PDB entry 7VKO | X-ray diffraction, 2.90 A resolution | chain A

[Chain A]
Name: Tyrosine-protein kinase receptor
Source organism: Homo sapiens
Notes: EC 2.7.10.1
UniProtKB: J3KP20 (J3KP20_HUMAN); residues 502-796 here correspond to UniProt positions 499-793 (UniProt number = residue number - 3)
Sequence (326 residues; each row starts with the number of its first residue):
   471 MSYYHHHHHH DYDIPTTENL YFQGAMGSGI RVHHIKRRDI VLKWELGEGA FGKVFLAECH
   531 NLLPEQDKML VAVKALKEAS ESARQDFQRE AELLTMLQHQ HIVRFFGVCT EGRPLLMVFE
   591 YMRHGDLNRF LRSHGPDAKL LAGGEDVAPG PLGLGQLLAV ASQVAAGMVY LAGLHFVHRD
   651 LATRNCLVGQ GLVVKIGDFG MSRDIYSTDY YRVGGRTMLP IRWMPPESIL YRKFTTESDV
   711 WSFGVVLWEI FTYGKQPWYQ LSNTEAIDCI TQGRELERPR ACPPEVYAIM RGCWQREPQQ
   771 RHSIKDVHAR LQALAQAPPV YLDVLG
Not modelled in the structure: 471-496, 794-796
Construct notes: initiating methionine (471); expression tag (472-501)
Residues lining bound ligands: Repotrectinib (7GI): Leu-516, Gly-517, Val-524, Ala-542, Lys-544, Val-573, Phe-589, Glu-590, Tyr-591, Met-592, Gly-595, Asp-596, Arg-654, Asn-655, Cys-656, Leu-657, Gly-667, Asp-668, Arg-673
What the authors report for this chain:
  - binding site for Repotrectinib: Glu-590, Met-592, Asn-655

[Overview]
Ligands of chain A: Repotrectinib. The paper reports a binding site for Repotrectinib at Glu-590, Met-592 and
Asn-655.
Chain A is Tyrosine-protein kinase receptor (Homo sapiens); the structure, Crystal structure of TrkA kinase
with repotrectinib, was determined by X-ray diffraction together with 7VKM and 7VKN from the same study.
